8E8M - chains O and C of the 8 polymer chains in the assembly; structure by electron microscopy, 3.13 A resolution.

# Chain O
Molecule: 54-nt DNA strand
Sequence (54 nucleotides; numbered 1 to 54; the number before each row is that of its first residue):
     1 CGTCAGAAAG AAAACCCTTT ATTTGTTATA TAGTATTTTA TCCTCTCATG CCGG
Unresolved in the structure: 1-12, 21-26, 46-54

# Chain C
Protein: DNA-directed RNA polymerase subunit beta
Organism: Mycobacterium tuberculosis
Notes: EC 2.7.7.6
Reference sequence: A5U052 (RPOB_MYCTA); residues 7-1178 here correspond to UniProt positions 6-1177 (UniProt number = residue number - 1)
Chain sequence (1172 residues; numbered 7 to 1178; the number before each row is that of its first residue):
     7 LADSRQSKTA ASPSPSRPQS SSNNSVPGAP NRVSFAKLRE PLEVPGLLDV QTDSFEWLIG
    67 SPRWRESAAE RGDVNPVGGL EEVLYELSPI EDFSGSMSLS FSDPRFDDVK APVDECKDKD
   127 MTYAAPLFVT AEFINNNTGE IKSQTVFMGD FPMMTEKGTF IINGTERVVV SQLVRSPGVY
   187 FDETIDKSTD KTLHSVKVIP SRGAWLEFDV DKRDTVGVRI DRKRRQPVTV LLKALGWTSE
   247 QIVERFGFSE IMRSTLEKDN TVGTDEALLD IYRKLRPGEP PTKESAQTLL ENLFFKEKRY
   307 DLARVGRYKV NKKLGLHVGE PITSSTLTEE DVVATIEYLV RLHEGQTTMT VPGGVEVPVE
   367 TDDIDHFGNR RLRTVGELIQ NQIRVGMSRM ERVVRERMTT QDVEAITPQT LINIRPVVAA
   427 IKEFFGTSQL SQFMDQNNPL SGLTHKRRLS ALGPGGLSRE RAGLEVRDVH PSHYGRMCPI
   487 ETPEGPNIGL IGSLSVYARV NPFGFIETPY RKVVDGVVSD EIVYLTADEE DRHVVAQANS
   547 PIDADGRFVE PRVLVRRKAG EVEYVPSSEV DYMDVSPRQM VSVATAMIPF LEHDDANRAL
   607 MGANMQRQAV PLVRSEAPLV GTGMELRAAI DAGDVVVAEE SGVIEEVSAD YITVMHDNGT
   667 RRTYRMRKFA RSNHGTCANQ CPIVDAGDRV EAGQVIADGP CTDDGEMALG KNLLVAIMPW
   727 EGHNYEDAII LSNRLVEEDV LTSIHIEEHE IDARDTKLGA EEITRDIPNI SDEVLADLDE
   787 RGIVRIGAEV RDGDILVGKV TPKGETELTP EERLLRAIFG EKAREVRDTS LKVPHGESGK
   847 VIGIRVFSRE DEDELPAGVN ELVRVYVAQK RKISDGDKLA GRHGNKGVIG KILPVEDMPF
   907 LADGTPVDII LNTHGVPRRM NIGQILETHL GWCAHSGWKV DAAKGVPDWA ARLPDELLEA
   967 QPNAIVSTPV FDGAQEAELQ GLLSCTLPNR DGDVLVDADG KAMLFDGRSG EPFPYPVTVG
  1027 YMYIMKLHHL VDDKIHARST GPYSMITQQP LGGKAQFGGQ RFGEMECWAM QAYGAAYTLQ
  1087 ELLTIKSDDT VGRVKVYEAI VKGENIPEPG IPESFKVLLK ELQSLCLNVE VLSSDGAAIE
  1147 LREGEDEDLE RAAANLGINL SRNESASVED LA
Unresolved in the structure: 7-29, 1140-1178

# Chain O / chain C interface
Contacting residue pairs (14):
  DT27(O) - Arg208(C)  hydrogen bond to the base
  DT27(O) - Gly209(C)  hydrogen bond to the base
  DT27(O) - Trp211(C)  hydrogen bond to the base
  DT27(O) - Arg228(C)  hydrogen bond to the base
  DA28(O) - Lys203(C)  base contact
  DA28(O) - Trp211(C)  base contact
  DA28(O) - Arg228(C)  hydrogen bond to the base
  DT29(O) - Arg181(C)  base contact
  DT29(O) - Ile370(C)  base contact
  DT29(O) - Arg376(C)  hydrogen bond to the base
  DT29(O) - Gly462(C)  phosphate contact
  DT29(O) - Leu463(C)  phosphate contact
  DT29(O) - Arg467(C)  salt bridge to the phosphate
  DA30(O) - Arg467(C)  salt bridge to the phosphate
Other interface residues (no listed pair), chain C (17 interface residues in all): Leu179, Val180, Pro206, Ser207, Glu466, Val472

# In short
4 residues of chain O face 17 of chain C across their interface, with 6 hydrogen bonds and 2 salt bridges.
Polar contacts include DT27(O)-Arg208(C), DT27(O)-Gly209(C) and DT27(O)-Trp211(C).
Chain O is a 54-nt DNA strand and chain C is DNA-directed RNA polymerase subunit beta (Mycobacterium
tuberculosis); the structure, Mycobacterium tuberculosis RNAP paused elongation complex, was determined by
electron microscopy, deposited together with 8E74, 8E79, 8E82 and 8E95.
